Entry 4NM0 (X-ray diffraction, 2.50 A resolution); this record covers chains A and B.

== Chain A ==
Protein: Glycogen synthase kinase-3 beta
From: Homo sapiens
Notes: EC 2.7.11.26, 2.7.11.1
UniProtKB: P49841 (GSK3B_HUMAN); numbering as in UniProt (aligned over 1-383)
Sequence (389 residues; row label = number of the first residue in the row):
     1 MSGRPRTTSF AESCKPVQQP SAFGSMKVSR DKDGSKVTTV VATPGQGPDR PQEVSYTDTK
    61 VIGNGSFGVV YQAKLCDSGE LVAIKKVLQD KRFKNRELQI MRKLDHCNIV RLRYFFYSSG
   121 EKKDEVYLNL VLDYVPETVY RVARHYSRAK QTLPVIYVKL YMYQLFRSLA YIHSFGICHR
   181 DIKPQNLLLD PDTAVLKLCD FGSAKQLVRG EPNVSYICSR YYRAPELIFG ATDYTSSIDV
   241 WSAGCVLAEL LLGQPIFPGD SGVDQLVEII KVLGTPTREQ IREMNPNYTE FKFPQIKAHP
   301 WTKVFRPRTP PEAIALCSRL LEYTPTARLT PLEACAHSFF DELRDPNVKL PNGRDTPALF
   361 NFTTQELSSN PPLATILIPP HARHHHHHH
Unresolved in the structure: 1-25, 32-34, 385-389
Differences from the reference sequence: expression tag (384-389)
Metal / ion sites: Mg2+: Asn186, Asp200 (together with ADP)
Residues lining bound ligands: ADP (adenosine-5'-diphosphate): Ile62, Phe67, Val70, Ala83, Lys85, Val110, Leu132, Asp133, Tyr134, Val135, Thr138, Arg141, Gln185, Asn186, Leu188, Cys199, Asp200
Swiss-Prot annotation at these positions:
  - active site: Asp181 (Proton acceptor)
  - binding site (ATP): Ile62 to Val70, Lys85
  - modified residue: Ser9 (Phosphoserine), Tyr216 (Phosphotyrosine)
  - lipidation: Cys14 (S-palmitoyl cysteine)
  - mutagenesis: Ser9 (S9A: Loss of phosphorylation; abolished inhibition of activity, leading to constitutively active), Cys14 (C14A: Significantly reduced palmitoylation), Lys85 to Lys86 (Abolished serine/threonine-protein kinase activity), Arg96 (R96A: Prevents the phosphorylation of phosphate-primed glycogen synthase), Leu128 (L128A: Abolishes activity toward AXIN1)
What the authors report for this chain:
  - binding site for glycerol: Arg96, Arg180, Lys205
  - contacts within the chain: Val214-Tyr216
  - catalytic residues: Lys85, Glu97
  - mutagenesis - F67A: decreased catalytic activity
  - mutagenesis - F93A (7-9-fold), F93G (7-9-fold): decreased catalytic activity on peIF2b
  - post-translational modification sites: Tyr216 (citing earlier work)

== Chain B ==
Protein: Axin-1
From: Homo sapiens
UniProtKB: O15169 (AXIN1_HUMAN); residues 383-402 here = UniProt positions 383-402
Sequence (24 residues; row label = number of the first residue in the row):
   379 GGILVEPQKF AEELIHRLEA VQRT
Unresolved in the structure: 379-380, 402
Differences from the reference sequence: expression tag (379-382)
Swiss-Prot annotation at these positions:
  - mutagenesis: Val383 (V383A: Loss of interaction with SIAH1. Decreased SIAH1-induced proteasome-mediated ubiquitin-dependent degradation of AXIN1. No effect on interaction with GSK3B), Pro385 (P385A: Loss of interaction with SIAH1. Decreased SIAH1-induced proteasome-mediated ubiquitin-dependent degradation of AXIN1. No effect on interaction with GSK3B)

== Chain A / chain B interface ==
Residue-residue contacts (27; chain A residue first):
  Ile228(A) - Phe388(B)
  Phe229(A) - Phe388(B)  hydrophobic
  Val263(A) - Phe388(B)  hydrophobic
  Val263(A) - Glu391(B)
  Val263(A) - Arg395(B)
  Asp264(A) - Arg395(B)  salt bridge
  Leu266(A) - Phe388(B)  hydrophobic
  Val267(A) - Arg395(B)
  Ile270(A) - Leu396(B)  hydrophobic
  Lys271(A) - Val399(B)
  Asn287(A) - Pro385(B)
  Tyr288(A) - Pro385(B)
  Tyr288(A) - Phe388(B)  hydrophobic
  Phe291(A) - Pro385(B)
  Phe291(A) - Gln386(B)
  Phe291(A) - Ala389(B)  hydrophobic
  Lys292(A) - Ile393(B)
  Phe293(A) - Ala389(B)  hydrophobic
  Phe293(A) - Leu392(B)  hydrophobic
  Phe293(A) - Ile393(B)  hydrophobic
  Pro294(A) - Ile393(B)
  Pro294(A) - Leu396(B)  hydrophobic
  Pro294(A) - Glu397(B)
  Pro294(A) - Gln400(B)
  Gln295(A) - Gln400(B)
  Ile296(A) - Leu396(B)
  Ile296(A) - Gln400(B)
Interface residues without a listed pair, chain A (17 interface residues in all): Gly262
Interface residues without a listed pair, chain B (14 interface residues in all): Val383, Glu384

== Summary ==
Chain A and chain B form an interface of 17 and 14 residues respectively, with 1 salt bridge. The salt-bridged
pair is Asp264(A)-Arg395(B). Chain A binds ADP. From the paper: catalytic residues Lys85(A) and Glu97(A); F93A
and F93G of chain A reduce catalytic activity on peIF2b.
Here chain A is Glycogen synthase kinase-3 beta and chain B is Axin-1, both from Homo sapiens. Entry 4NM0
(Crystal structure of peptide inhibitor-free GSK-3/Axin complex) was determined by X-ray diffraction (same
publication as 4NM3, 4NM5, 4NM7 and 4NU1).
